7ZJ6 - chains A and C of the 3 polymer chains in the assembly; structure by electron microscopy, 2.60 A resolution.

== Chain A (and C) ==
Protein: Hemagglutinin, Fibritin
Organism: Influenza A virus (A/Aichi/2/1968(H3N2))
Notes: chain C of this document is another copy of the same molecule, construct and numbering; everything in this record applies to it too
UniProtKB: chimeric construct of P03437, P10104: residues 1-504 from P03437 (HEMA_I68A0) positions 17-520 (UniProt number = residue number + 16); residues 519-545 from P10104 positions 458-484 (UniProt number = residue number - 61)
Chain sequence (554 residues; numbered 1 to 554; the number before each row is that of its first residue):
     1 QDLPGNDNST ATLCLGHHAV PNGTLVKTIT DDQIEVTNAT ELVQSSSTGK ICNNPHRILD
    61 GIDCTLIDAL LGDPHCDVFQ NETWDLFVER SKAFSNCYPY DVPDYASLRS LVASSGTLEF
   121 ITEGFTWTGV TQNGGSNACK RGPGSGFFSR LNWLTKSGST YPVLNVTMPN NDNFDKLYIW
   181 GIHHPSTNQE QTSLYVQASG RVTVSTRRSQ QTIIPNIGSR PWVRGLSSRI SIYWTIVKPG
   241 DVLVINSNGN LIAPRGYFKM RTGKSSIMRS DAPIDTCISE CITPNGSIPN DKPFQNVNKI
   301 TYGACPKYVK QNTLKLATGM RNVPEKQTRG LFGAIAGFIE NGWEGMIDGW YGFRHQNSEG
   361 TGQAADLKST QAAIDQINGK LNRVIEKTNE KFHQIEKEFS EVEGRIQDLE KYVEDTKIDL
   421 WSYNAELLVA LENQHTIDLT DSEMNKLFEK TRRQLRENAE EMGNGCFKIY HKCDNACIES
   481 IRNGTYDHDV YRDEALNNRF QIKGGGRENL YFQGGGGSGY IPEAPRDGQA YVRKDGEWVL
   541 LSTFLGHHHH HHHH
Unresolved in the structure: 1-7, 502-554
Differences from the reference sequence: linker (505-518); engineered mutation Leu540 (Phe479 in P10104); expression tag (546-554)
Disulfides: Cys14-Cys466, Cys52-Cys277, Cys64-Cys76, Cys97-Cys139, Cys281-Cys305, Cys473-Cys477
Covalently attached groups: N-acetylglucosamine (NAG) linked to Asn22, Asn38, Asn285, Asn483; glycan linked to Asn81, Asn165
UniProt features mapped onto this chain:
  - site: Arg329, Gly330 (Cleavage)
  - glycosylation (N-linked (GlcNAc...) asparagine): Asn8, Asn22, Asn38, Asn81, Asn165, Asn285, Asn483
Reported in the primary citation:
  - conformationally variable residues (loop rearrangement, side-chain flip): Asn22 to Thr37
  - post-translational modification sites: Asn22, Asn38

== Chain A / chain C interface ==
Pairs across the interface - 63 pairs, chain A then chain C:
  Ser107(A) - Glu403(C)
  Ser107(A) - Gly404(C)
  Ser107(A) - Arg405(C)  hydrogen bond (side chain-backbone)
  Ser110(A) - Asp408(C)  hydrogen bond
  Leu111(A) - Val402(C)  hydrophobic
  Arg201(A) - Ile217(C)  hydrogen bond (side chain-backbone)
  Ser205(A) - Ser219(C)
  Ser205(A) - Arg220(C)
  Ser205(A) - Pro221(C)
  Thr206(A) - Pro221(C)
  Thr206(A) - Arg229(C)
  Arg207(A) - Pro221(C)
  Arg207(A) - Arg229(C)
  Arg208(A) - Glu401(C)  salt bridge
  Gln210(A) - Asp101(C)
  Gln210(A) - His184(C)
  Gln210(A) - Arg220(C)
  Gln210(A) - Ser231(C)
  Thr212(A) - Asn216(C)  hydrogen bond
  Ile236(A) - Val402(C)  hydrophobic
  Lys238(A) - Ser400(C)
  Val244(A) - Ser219(C)
  Val244(A) - Pro221(C)
  Asn246(A) - Gly218(C)
  Asn246(A) - Ser219(C)
  Gln376(A) - Thr30(C)
  Lys380(A) - Ile29(C)
  Arg383(A) - Lys27(C)  hydrogen bond (backbone-side chain)
  Arg383(A) - Ile29(C)
  Arg383(A) - Thr30(C)  hydrogen bond (side chain-backbone)
  Val384(A) - Tyr423(C)  hydrophobic
  Val384(A) - Glu426(C)
  Lys391(A) - Asp419(C)  salt bridge
  His393(A) - Asp408(C)  salt bridge
  Gln394(A) - Tyr412(C)
  Ile395(A) - Asp408(C)
  Ile395(A) - Tyr412(C)  hydrophobic
  Lys397(A) - Tyr412(C)  hydrogen bond
  Glu403(A) - Arg405(C)  salt bridge
  Ile406(A) - Ile406(C)  hydrophobic
  Leu409(A) - Leu409(C)  hydrophobic
  Glu410(A) - Arg405(C)  salt bridge
  Glu410(A) - Leu409(C)
  Val413(A) - Val413(C)  hydrophobic
  Glu414(A) - Tyr412(C)  hydrogen bond
  Lys417(A) - Tyr412(C)
  Lys417(A) - Thr416(C)
  Trp421(A) - Leu420(C)
  Trp421(A) - Tyr423(C)  hydrophobic
  Asn424(A) - Leu420(C)
  Asn424(A) - Tyr423(C)
  Leu428(A) - Tyr423(C)
  Arg453(A) - Ile339(C)
  Arg453(A) - Glu461(C)  salt bridge
  Arg453(A) - Gly463(C)
  Arg456(A) - Glu460(C)
  Arg456(A) - Glu461(C)
  Arg456(A) - Met462(C)
  Arg456(A) - Tyr470(C)
  Glu457(A) - Glu460(C)
  Glu457(A) - Arg499(C)  salt bridge
  Arg492(A) - Glu460(C)  salt bridge
  Arg492(A) - Arg499(C)
Other interface residues (no listed pair), chain A (50 interface residues in all): Ala106, Asn165, Thr203, Ile385, Glu386, Phe399, Leu420, Leu431, His435, Leu439, Arg452, Leu496, Phe500
Other interface residues (no listed pair), chain C (46 interface residues in all): Thr28, Asp31, Asp32, Trp222, Val223, Lys310, Leu427, Leu431, Gln434, Phe500

== In short ==
50 residues of chain A face 46 of chain C across their interface; the contacts include 8 hydrogen bonds and 8
salt bridges. Polar pairs include Arg208(A)-Glu401(C), Lys391(A)-Asp419(C) and His393(A)-Asp408(C). Covalently
linked N-acetylglucosamine: at Asn22(A), Asn38(A), Asn285(A) and Asn483(A). From the paper: modification sites
Asn22(A) and Asn38(A); conformational variability at Asn22(A).
Chain A and chain C are both Hemagglutinin, Fibritin (Influenza A virus (A/Aichi/2/1968(H3N2))); the
structure, X-31 Hemagglutinin Precursor HA0 at pH 7.5, was determined by electron microscopy, deposited
together with 7ZJ7 and 7ZJ8.
